7QOJ - chains D and E of the 14 polymer chains in the assembly; structure by electron microscopy, 3.21 A resolution.

== Chain D ==
Molecule: Ring protein 3 gp35
Source organism: Bacteroides phage crAss001
UniProt: A0A385DV73 (A0A385DV73_9CAUD); residues 1-230 here = UniProt positions 1-230
Sequence (230 residues; row label = number of the first residue in the row):
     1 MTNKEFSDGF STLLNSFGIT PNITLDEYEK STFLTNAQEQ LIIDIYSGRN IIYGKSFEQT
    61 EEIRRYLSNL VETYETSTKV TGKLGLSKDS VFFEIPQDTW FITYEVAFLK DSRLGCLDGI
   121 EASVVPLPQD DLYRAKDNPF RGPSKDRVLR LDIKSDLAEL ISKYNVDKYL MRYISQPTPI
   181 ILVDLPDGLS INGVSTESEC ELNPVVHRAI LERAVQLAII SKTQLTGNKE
Unresolved in the structure: 227-230

== Chain E ==
Molecule: Ring protein 4/5 gp34
Source organism: Bacteroides phage crAss001
UniProt: A0A385DVC3 (A0A385DVC3_9CAUD); residue numbers follow UniProt; this construct covers 1-238
Sequence (238 residues; each row starts with the number of its first residue):
     1 MNVNEFSNEF DVLYNNIMSN AAPGLNEYEK SVLLTKAQEE IVKNYFEPAG NKYGKGLDDS
    61 PKRQIDFSEL IKVGEGVLNT SAPTITFDKR AKVYDLPADL FLVINEAVDT NAGTKQIVPI
   121 SYSDYTRLMS RPYKEPVKYQ AWRIITTSIN NISVELIVNS NETITDYKVR YIRRPAPIIT
   181 TNLSSEYGDV TINGVSTVSE CELNPIIHSE ILQRAVELAK AAYQGDLQAS VELGQRSE

== How chain D and chain E interact ==
Residue-residue contacts - 21 pairs, chain D then chain E:
  K4(D) - Y139(E)  hydrogen bond
  S7(D) - K138(E)
  D8(D) - Y139(E)  hydrogen bond
  F17(D) - V137(E)  hydrophobic
  F17(D) - Q140(E)
  T24(D) - V137(E)
  D26(D) - R131(E)  salt bridge
  D26(D) - Y133(E)
  D26(D) - E135(E)
  D26(D) - P136(E)
  D26(D) - V137(E)
  E27(D) - K138(E)
  Y28(D) - Y133(E)  hydrophobic
  E29(D) - R131(E)  salt bridge
  V183(D) - Y133(E)
  D184(D) - S160(E)  hydrogen bond (backbone-side chain)
  D184(D) - N161(E)
  P186(D) - Y133(E)
  P186(D) - E135(E)
  L189(D) - P132(E)
  L189(D) - Y133(E)  hydrophobic
Other interface residues (no listed pair), chain D (15 interface residues in all): L25, L185

== Summary ==
15 residues of chain D face 11 of chain E across their interface; the contacts include 3 hydrogen bonds and 2
salt bridges. Among the polar pairs are D26(D)-R131(E), E29(D)-R131(E) and K4(D)-Y139(E).
Here chain D is Ring protein 3 gp35 and chain E is Ring protein 4/5 gp34, both from Bacteroides phage
crAss001. Entry 7QOJ (Tail barrel assembly of the phicrAss001 virion with C12 symmetry imposed) was determined
by electron microscopy, deposited together with 7QOG, 7QOH, 7QOI, 7QOK and 7QOL.
